1BB7 - chain A; structure by X-ray diffraction, 2.00 A resolution.

== Chain A ==
Name: Lysozyme
Source organism: Oncorhynchus mykiss
Notes: EC 3.2.1.17
UniProtKB: P11941 (LYSC2_ONCMY); residues 1-129 here correspond to UniProt positions 16-144 (UniProt number = residue number + 15)
Chain sequence (129 residues; row label = number of the first residue in the row):
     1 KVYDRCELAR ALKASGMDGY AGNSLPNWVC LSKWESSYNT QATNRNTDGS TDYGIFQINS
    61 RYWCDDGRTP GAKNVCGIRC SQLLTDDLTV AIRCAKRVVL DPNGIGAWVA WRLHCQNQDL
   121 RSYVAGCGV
Differences from the reference sequence: conflict D86 (Ala101 in P11941)
UniProt features mapped onto this chain:
  - active site: E35, D52
Disulfide bonds: C6-C127, C30-C115, C64-C80, C76-C94

== In short ==
Curated annotation (UniProt) lists active-site residues E35 and D52.
Chain A is Lysozyme (Oncorhynchus mykiss); the structure, Lysozyme complex with 4-methyl-umbelliferyl
chitobiose, was determined by X-ray diffraction, deposited together with 1BB6.
